2P5E - chains A and B of the 5 polymer chains in the assembly; structure by X-ray diffraction, 1.89 A resolution.

# Chain A
Molecule: HLA class I histocompatibility antigen, A-2 alpha chain
From: Homo sapiens
Notes: fragment: extracellular domains alpha 1, alpha2 and alpha3, residues 25-299
Reference sequence: P01892 (1A02_HUMAN); residues 1-276 here correspond to UniProt positions 25-300 (UniProt number = residue number + 24)
Chain sequence (276 residues; row label = number of the first residue in the row):
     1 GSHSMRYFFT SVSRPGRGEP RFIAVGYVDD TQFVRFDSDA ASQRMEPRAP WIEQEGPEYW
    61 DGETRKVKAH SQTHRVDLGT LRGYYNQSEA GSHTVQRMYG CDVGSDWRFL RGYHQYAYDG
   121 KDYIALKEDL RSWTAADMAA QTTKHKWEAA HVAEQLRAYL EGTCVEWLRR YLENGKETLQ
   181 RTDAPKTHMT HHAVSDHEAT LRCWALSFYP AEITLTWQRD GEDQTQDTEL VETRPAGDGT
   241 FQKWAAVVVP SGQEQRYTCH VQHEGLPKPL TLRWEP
Cystine bridges: Cys101-Cys164, Cys203-Cys259

# Chain B
Molecule: Beta-2-microglobulin
From: Homo sapiens
Notes: fragment: beta-2 microglobulin, residues 21-119
Reference sequence: P61769 (B2MG_HUMAN); aligned to UniProt positions 21-118 over residues 2-99 (the alignment contains insertions or deletions, so no single offset holds)
Chain sequence (100 residues; numbered 0 to 99; the number before each row is that of its first residue; numbering starts at 0):
     0 MIQRTPKIQV YSRHPAENGK SNFLNCYVSG FHPSDIEVDL LKNGERIEKV EHSDLSFSKD
    60 WSFYLLYYTE FTPTEKDEYA CRVNHVTLSQ PCIVKWDRDM
Cystine bridges: Cys25-Cys80
Differences from the reference sequence: insertion (0); conflict Cys91 (Lys111 in P61769)
Ion coordination: Mg2+: Asn83, Leu87

# Interface between chain A and chain B
Pairs across the interface (56; chain A residue first):
  Phe8(A) with Ser55(B); Phe56(B)
  Phe9(A) with Phe56(B)
  Thr10(A) with Phe56(B); Phe62(B)
  Val12(A) with Ser33(B)
  Ile23(A) with Leu54(B)
  Val25(A) with Asp53(B); Leu54(B); Ser55(B)
  Tyr27(A) with Ser55(B); Tyr63(B), hydrogen bond
  Gln32(A) with Asp53(B), hydrogen bond
  Arg35(A) with Asp53(B), salt bridge
  Arg48(A) with Asp53(B), salt bridge
  Ser92(A) with Met0(B)
  His93(A) with Met0(B)
  Gln96(A) with His31(B), hydrogen bond; Phe56(B); Trp60(B), hydrogen bond (side chain-backbone); Phe62(B)
  Arg97(A) with Phe56(B)
  Gln115(A) with Trp60(B)
  Tyr116(A) with Trp60(B)
  Ala117(A) with Trp60(B)
  Asp119(A) with Met0(B); Ile1(B), hydrogen bond (backbone-backbone); His31(B)
  Gly120(A) with Arg3(B), hydrogen bond (backbone-side chain); His31(B), hydrogen bond (backbone-side chain); Trp60(B)
  Asp122(A) with Trp60(B), hydrogen bond
  Thr190(A) with Asp98(B), hydrogen bond
  His192(A) with Asp98(B), salt bridge
  Arg202(A) with Asp98(B), salt bridge; Met99(B)
  Trp204(A) with Asp98(B), hydrogen bond; Met99(B)
  Val231(A) with Gln8(B)
  Glu232(A) with Lys6(B), salt bridge; Gln8(B), hydrogen bond (backbone-side chain); Tyr26(B); Ser28(B), hydrogen bond
  Arg234(A) with Gln8(B), hydrogen bond; Tyr10(B); Met99(B), hydrogen bond (side chain-backbone)
  Pro235(A) with Tyr10(B), hydrogen bond (backbone-side chain); Tyr26(B)
  Ala236(A) with Arg12(B); Asn24(B)
  Gly237(A) with Arg12(B); Leu65(B)
  Gln242(A) with Tyr10(B); Ser11(B); Arg12(B)
  Trp244(A) with Met99(B), hydrogen bond (side chain-backbone)
Also at the interface, not in a pair above, chain A (39 interface residues in all): Thr94, Met98, Lys121, Leu206, Glu229, Thr233, Asp238
Also at the interface, not in a pair above, chain B (26 interface residues in all): His13, Pro14, Asp59

# In short
Chain A and chain B form an interface of 39 and 26 residues respectively, with 16 hydrogen bonds and 5 salt
bridges. Polar pairs include Arg35(A)-Asp53(B), Arg48(A)-Asp53(B) and His192(A)-Asp98(B). The Mg2+ site is
built by Asn83(B) and Leu87(B).
Here chain A is HLA class I histocompatibility antigen, A-2 alpha chain and chain B is Beta-2-microglobulin,
both from Homo sapiens. Entry 2P5E (Crystal Structures of High Affinity Human T-Cell Receptors Bound to pMHC
Reveal Native Diagonal Binding Geometry) was determined by X-ray diffraction (same publication as 2P5W, 2PYE
and 2PYF).
